3FF8 - chains A and C of the 4 polymer chains in the assembly; structure by X-ray diffraction, 2.00 A resolution.

[Chain A]
Protein: Epithelial cadherin
From: Homo sapiens
Notes: fragment: Cadherin 1 domain
UniProt: P12830 (CADH1_HUMAN); residues 1-100 here correspond to UniProt positions 155-254 (UniProt number = residue number + 154)
Sequence (101 residues; each row starts with the number of its first residue; numbering starts at 0):
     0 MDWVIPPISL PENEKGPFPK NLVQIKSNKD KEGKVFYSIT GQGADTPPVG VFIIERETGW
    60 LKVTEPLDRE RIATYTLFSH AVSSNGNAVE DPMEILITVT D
Construct notes: expression tag (0); engineered mutation Leu-9 (Cys163 in P12830)
Bound ions: Ca2+ site 1: Glu-11, Asp-67, Glu-69; Ca2+ site 2: Glu-11, Glu-69, Asp-100

[Chain C]
Protein: Killer cell lectin-like receptor subfamily G member 1
From: Mus musculus
Notes: fragment: C-type lectin domain
UniProt: O88713 (KLRG1_MOUSE); the author numbering skips numbers that UniProt does not, so the offset changes along the chain: 75-151 = UniProt 75-151; 153-189 = UniProt 152-188
Sequence (114 residues; each row starts with the number of its first residue; note: 1 number in that range is skipped by the numbering (no residue carries it; nothing is unmodelled there)):
    75 CPILWTRNGS HCYYFSMEKK DWNSSLKFCA DKGSHLLTFP DNQGVKLFGE YLGQDFYWIG
   135 LRNIDGWRWE GGPALSL
   153 RILTNSLIQR CGAIHRNGLQ ASSCEVALQW ICKKVLY
Not modelled in the structure: 187-189
Swiss-Prot annotation at these positions:
  - glycosylation (N-linked (GlcNAc...) asparagine): Asn-82, Asn-97
Cystine bridges: Cys-75/Cys-86, Cys-103/Cys-184, Cys-163/Cys-176

[How chain A and chain C interact]
Pairs across the interface - 28 pairs, chain A then chain C:
  Met-0(A) with Ile-160(C), hydrophobic
  Val-3(A) with Ser-175(C); Glu-177(C); Val-178(C), hydrophobic
  Ile-4(A) with Gln-161(C), hydrogen bond (backbone-side chain); Ser-174(C); Ser-175(C), hydrogen bond (backbone-side chain)
  Pro-5(A) with Asn-157(C); Gln-161(C), hydrogen bond (backbone-side chain); Ser-174(C); Val-178(C), hydrophobic
  Pro-6(A) with Phe-130(C), hydrophobic; Asn-157(C); Gln-172(C); Ala-173(C); Ser-174(C)
  Ile-7(A) with Asn-157(C), hydrogen bond (backbone-side chain); Gln-172(C)
  Ser-8(A) with Phe-130(C); His-167(C)
  Asn-27(A) with Glu-177(C)
  Met-92(A) with Ser-158(C); Ile-160(C), hydrophobic
  Glu-93(A) with Asn-157(C); Ser-158(C), hydrogen bond (backbone-side chain)
  Ile-94(A) with Asn-157(C); Ser-158(C)
  Leu-95(A) with Asn-157(C), hydrogen bond (backbone-backbone)
Other interface residues (no listed pair), chain A (15 interface residues in all): Trp-2, Thr-97, Thr-99
Other interface residues (no listed pair), chain C (16 interface residues in all): Leu-155, Thr-156, Asn-169, Leu-180

[Overview]
Chain A and chain C form an interface of 15 and 16 residues respectively; the contacts include 6 hydrogen
bonds. Polar contacts include Ile-4(A)/Gln-161(C), Ile-4(A)/Ser-175(C) and Pro-5(A)/Gln-161(C). The Ca2+ site
1 is built by Glu-11(A), Asp-67(A) and Glu-69(A).
Here chain A is Epithelial cadherin (Homo sapiens) and chain C is Killer cell lectin-like receptor subfamily G
member 1 (Mus musculus). Entry 3FF8 (Structure of NK cell receptor KLRG1 bound to E-cadherin) was determined
by X-ray diffraction together with 3FF7 and 3FF9 from the same study.
